8E14 - chains C and J of the 14 polymer chains in the assembly; structure by electron microscopy, 3.36 A resolution.

== Chain C ==
Molecule: integrase
Organism: Rous sarcoma virus - Prague C
Notes: EC 3.4.23.-, 2.7.7.49, 2.7.7.7, 3.1.26.4, 2.7.7.-, 3.1.-.-
UniProt: P03354 (POL_RSVP); residues 1-278 here correspond to UniProt positions 1281-1558 (UniProt number = residue number + 1280)
Chain sequence (278 residues; each row starts with the number of its first residue):
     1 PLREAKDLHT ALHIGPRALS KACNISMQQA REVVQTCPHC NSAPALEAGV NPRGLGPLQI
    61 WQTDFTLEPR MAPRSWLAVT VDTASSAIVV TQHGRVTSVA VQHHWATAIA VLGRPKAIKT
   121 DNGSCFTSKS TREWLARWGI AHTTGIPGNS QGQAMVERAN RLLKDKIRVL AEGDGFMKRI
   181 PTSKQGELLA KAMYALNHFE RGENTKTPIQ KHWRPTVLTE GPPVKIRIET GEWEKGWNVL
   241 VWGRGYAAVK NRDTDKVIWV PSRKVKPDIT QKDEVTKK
Disordered / not traced: 1-220, 270-278
Differences from the reference sequence: variant Lys166 (Arg1446 in P03354)
Curated features (UniProtKB/Swiss-Prot):
  - DNA-binding region: Pro222 to Thr270 (Integrase-type)
  - region: Asp268 to Lys278 (Involved in homooctamerization)
  - binding site (Zn(2+)): His9, His13, Cys37, Cys40
  - binding site (Mg(2+)): Asp64, Asp121, Glu157
What the authors report for this chain:
  - binding site for the 22-nt DNA strand: Val50, Pro52
  - binding site for the 22-nt DNA strand (chain J): Arg244, Tyr246, Trp259
  - catalytic residues: Asp64, Asp121, Glu157
  - mutagenesis - R244E: abolished catalytic activity (3'-processing)
  - mutagenesis - R244E: abolished catalytic activity on concerted integration
  - mutagenesis - S124A: unchanged catalytic activity on concerted integration
  - mutagenesis - S124A: unchanged catalytic activity (3'-processing)
  - mutagenesis - R244A, Y246A: decreased binding to STC
  - mutagenesis - S124A: unchanged binding to STC
  - mutagenesis - S124D: abolished binding to STC

== Chain J ==
Molecule: 22-nt DNA strand
Sequence (22 nucleotides; row label = number of the first residue in the row):
     1 AATGTTGTCT TATGCAATAC TC

== Interface between chain C and chain J ==
Contacting residue pairs (6; chain C residue first):
  Arg244(C) - DT3(J)  hydrogen bond to the base
  Gly245(C) - DT3(J)  sugar contact
  Tyr246(C) - DT3(J)  base contact
  Trp259(C) - DA1(J)  stacking on the base
  Trp259(C) - DA2(J)  hydrogen bond to the phosphate
  Arg263(C) - DG4(J)  salt bridge to the phosphate

== Overview ==
The interface between chain C and chain J involves 5 residues on one side and 4 on the other; the contacts
include 2 hydrogen bonds, 1 salt bridge and 1 aromatic stacking contact. Polar contacts include
Arg244(C)-DT3(J), Trp259(C)-DA2(J) and Arg263(C)-DG4(J). From the paper: catalytic residues Asp64(C),
Asp121(C) and Glu157(C); R244A and Y246A of chain C reduce binding to STC; 5 substitutions were tested in all.
Chain C is integrase (Rous sarcoma virus - Prague C) and chain J is a 22-nt DNA strand; the structure, Cryo-EM
structure of Rous sarcoma virus strand transfer complex, was determined by electron microscopy.
